2NOH - chains B and A of the 3 polymer chains in the assembly; structure by X-ray diffraction, 2.01 A resolution.

# Chain B
Molecule: 15-nt DNA strand
Sequence (15 nucleotides; numbered 2 to 16; the number before each row is that of its first residue):
     2 GGTAGACCTG GACGC

# Chain A
Name: N-glycosylase/DNA lyase
Source organism: Homo sapiens
Notes: EC 3.2.2.-, 4.2.99.18; fragment: 8-oxoguanine DNA glycosylase, DNA-(apurinic or apyrimidinic site) lyase
UniProtKB: O15527 (OGG1_HUMAN); residue numbers follow UniProt; this construct covers 12-327
Sequence (325 residues; row label = number of the first residue in the row):
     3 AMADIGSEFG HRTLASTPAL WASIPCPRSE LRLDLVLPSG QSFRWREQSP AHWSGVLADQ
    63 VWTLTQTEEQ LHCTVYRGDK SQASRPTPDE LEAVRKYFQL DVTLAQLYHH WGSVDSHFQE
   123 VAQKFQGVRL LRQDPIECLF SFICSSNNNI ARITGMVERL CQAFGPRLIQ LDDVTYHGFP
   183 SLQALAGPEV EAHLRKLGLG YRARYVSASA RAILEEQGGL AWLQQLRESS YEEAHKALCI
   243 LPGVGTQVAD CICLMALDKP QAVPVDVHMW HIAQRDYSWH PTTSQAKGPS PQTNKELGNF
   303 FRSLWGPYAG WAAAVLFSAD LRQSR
Unresolved in the structure: 3-9, 80-82, 326-327
Differences from the reference sequence: cloning artifact (3-11); engineered mutation Gln249 (Lys in O15527), Ala315 (Gln in O15527)
Metal / ion sites: Ca2+: Cys241, Leu243, Val246 (shared with 1 residue of chain C)
UniProt features mapped onto this chain:
  - binding site (DNA): Asn149, Arg154, Arg204, His270, Gln287
  - binding site (8-oxoguanine): Pro266, Asp268, Phe319
  - natural variant: Gly12 (G12E: Found in a kidney cancer sample), Arg46 (R46Q: Found in a clear cell renal cell carcinoma sample), Ala85 (A85S: Found in a lung cancer sample), Arg131 (R131Q: Found in a lung cancer sample), Arg154 (R154H: Found in a gastric cancer sample), Ser232 (S232T: Found in a kidney cancer sample)
  - mutagenesis: Asp268 (D268E/Q: No effect on activity; D268N: Decreases activity about 65-fold)

# Interface between chain B and chain A
Residue-residue contacts - 12 pairs, chain B then chain A:
  DG3(B) with Gln294(A), phosphate contact
  DT4(B) with Ala288(A), phosphate contact
  DC8(B) with Asn149(A), base contact; Tyr203(A), phosphate contact
  DC9(B) with Asn149(A), hydrogen bond to the base; Arg154(A), hydrogen bond to the base; Leu201(A), base contact; Gly202(A), sugar contact; Tyr203(A), hydrogen bond to the sugar; Arg204(A), hydrogen bond to the base
  DT10(B) with Arg154(A), hydrogen bond to the sugar; Gly200(A), sugar contact
Interface residues without a listed pair, chain B (6 interface residues in all): DG11
Interface residues without a listed pair, chain A (14 interface residues in all): Asn151, Arg197, Gln287, Ser292, Pro293

# In short
6 residues of chain B face 14 of chain A across their interface; the contacts include 5 hydrogen bonds. Among
the polar pairs are DC9(B)-Asn149(A), DC9(B)-Arg154(A) and DC9(B)-Arg204(A). UniProt lists 5 DNA-binding
residues, 3 residues binding 8-oxoguanine and one mutagenesis site on chain A.
Here chain B is a 15-nt DNA strand and chain A is N-glycosylase/DNA lyase (Homo sapiens). Entry 2NOH
(Structure of catalytically inactive Q315A human 8-oxoguanine glycosylase complexed to 8-oxoguanine DNA) was
determined by X-ray diffraction together with 2NOB, 2NOE, 2NOF, 2NOI, 2NOL and 2NOZ from the same study.
